Entry 6XLS (X-ray diffraction, 1.80 A resolution); this record covers chain A.

[Chain A]
Name: Galactose oxidase
Source organism: Gibberella zeae
Notes: EC 1.1.3.9
Reference sequence: P0CS93 (GAOA_GIBZA); residues 1-639 here correspond to UniProt positions 42-680 (UniProt number = residue number + 41)
Chain sequence (648 residues; numbered 0 to 647; the number before each row is that of its first residue; numbering starts at 0):
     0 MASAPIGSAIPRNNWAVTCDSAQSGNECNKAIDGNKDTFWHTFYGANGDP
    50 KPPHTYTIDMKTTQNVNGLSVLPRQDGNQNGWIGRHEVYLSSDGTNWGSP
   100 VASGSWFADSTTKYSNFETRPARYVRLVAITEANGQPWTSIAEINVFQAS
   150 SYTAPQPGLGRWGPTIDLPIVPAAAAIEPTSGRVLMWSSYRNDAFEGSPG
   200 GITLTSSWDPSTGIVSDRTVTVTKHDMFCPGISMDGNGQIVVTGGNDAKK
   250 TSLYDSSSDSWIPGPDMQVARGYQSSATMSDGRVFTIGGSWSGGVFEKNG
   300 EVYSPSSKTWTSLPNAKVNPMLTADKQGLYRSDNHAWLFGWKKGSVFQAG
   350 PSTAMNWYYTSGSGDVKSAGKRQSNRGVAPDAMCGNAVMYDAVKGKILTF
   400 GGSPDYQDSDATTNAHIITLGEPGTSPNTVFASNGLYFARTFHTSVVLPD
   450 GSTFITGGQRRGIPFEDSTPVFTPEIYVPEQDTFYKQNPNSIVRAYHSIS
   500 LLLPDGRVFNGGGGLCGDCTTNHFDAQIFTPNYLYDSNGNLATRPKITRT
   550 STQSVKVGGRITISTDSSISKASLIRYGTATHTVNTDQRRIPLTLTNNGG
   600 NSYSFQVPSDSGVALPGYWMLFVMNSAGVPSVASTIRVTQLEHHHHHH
Disordered / not traced: 0, 640-647
Sequence notes: initiating methionine (0); variant Pro-10 (Ser51 in P0CS93), Val-70 (Met111 in P0CS93), Glu-195 (Gly236 in P0CS93), Ala-494 (Val535 in P0CS93), Asp-535 (Asn576 in P0CS93); expression tag (640-647)
Modified / non-standard residues: Tyr-272 (3,5-difluoro-L-tyrosine; F2Y)
UniProt features mapped onto this chain:
  - active site: Tyr-495 (Proton acceptor)
  - binding site (Cu cation): Tyr-495, His-496, His-581
Cystine bridges: Cys-18/Cys-27, Cys-515/Cys-518
Covalently attached groups: covalent link Cys-228/Tyr-272
Ion coordination: Ca2+: Lys-29, Asp-32, Asn-34, Thr-37, Ala-141, Glu-142; Cu ion: Tyr-272, Tyr-495, His-496, His-581
From the paper describing this entry:
  - Cu ion coordination: Tyr-495, His-496, His-581
  - conformationally variable residues: Tyr-495

[In short]
The Ca2+ site is built by Lys-29, Asp-32, Asn-34, Thr-37, Ala-141 and Glu-142. The Cu ion site is built by
Tyr-272, Tyr-495, His-496 and His-581. From UniProt: active-site residue Tyr-495 and 3 Cu cation-binding
residues. From the paper: Cu ion coordination by Tyr-495, His-496 and His-581; conformational variability at
Tyr-495.
Chain A is Galactose oxidase (Gibberella zeae); the structure, The 1.80 Angstrom crystal structure of
galactose oxidase variant with genetically incorporated F2-Tyr272, was determined by X-ray diffraction (same
publication as 6XLR and 6XLT).
